6CF2 - chains A and B of the 4 polymer chains in the assembly; structure by X-ray diffraction, 3.00 A resolution.

== Chain A ==
Molecule: Anti-Rev Antibody, heavy chain
Source organism: Oryctolagus cuniculus
Notes: fragment: Fab single-chain variable fragment; antibody fragment or engineered binder
Amino-acid sequence (123 residues; each row starts with the number of its first residue):
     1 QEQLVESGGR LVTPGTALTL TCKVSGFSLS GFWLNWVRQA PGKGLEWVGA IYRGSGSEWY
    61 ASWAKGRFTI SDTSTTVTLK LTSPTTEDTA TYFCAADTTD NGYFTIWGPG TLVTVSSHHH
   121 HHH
Unresolved in the structure: 117-123
Disulfide bonds: Cys22-Cys94

== Chain B ==
Molecule: Anti-Rev Antibody, light chain
Source organism: Oryctolagus cuniculus
Notes: fragment: Fab single-chain variable fragment; antibody fragment or engineered binder
Amino-acid sequence (110 residues; each row starts with the number of its first residue):
     1 ELVMTQTPSS VSEPVGGTVT IKCQASQSIS SWLSWYQQKP GQPPKLLIYD ASNLASGVPS
    61 RFMGSGSGTE YTLTISGVQR EDAATYYCLG GYPAASYRTA FGGGTELEII
Disulfide bonds: Cys23-Cys88

== How chain A and chain B interact ==
Residue-residue contacts - 35 pairs, chain A then chain B:
  Trp33(A) with Tyr92(B), hydrogen bond; Pro93(B), hydrophobic
  Val37(A) with Phe101(B), hydrophobic
  Gln39(A) with Gln38(B), hydrogen bond; Tyr87(B), hydrogen bond
  Gly44(A) with Tyr87(B)
  Leu45(A) with Gln38(B); Tyr87(B); Phe101(B)
  Trp47(A) with Arg98(B); Thr99(B); Phe101(B)
  Ala50(A) with Pro93(B), hydrophobic
  Trp59(A) with Pro93(B); Ala94(B); Arg98(B)
  Tyr60(A) with Arg98(B), hydrogen bond (backbone-side chain)
  Phe93(A) with Gln38(B)
  Asp100(A) with Tyr92(B), hydrogen bond (backbone-side chain)
  Asn101(A) with Trp32(B), hydrogen bond (backbone-side chain); Tyr92(B)
  Gly102(A) with Leu89(B); Tyr92(B)
  Tyr103(A) with Ser34(B); Tyr36(B); Leu46(B), hydrophobic; Tyr49(B), hydrophobic
  Phe104(A) with Tyr36(B), hydrogen bond (backbone-side chain); Leu46(B); Leu89(B), hydrophobic
  Thr105(A) with Leu46(B)
  Trp107(A) with Tyr36(B), hydrophobic; Pro44(B)
  Gly108(A) with Pro43(B)
  Pro109(A) with Pro43(B)
Also at the interface, not in a pair above, chain A (23 interface residues in all): Asn35, Lys43, Glu46, Ser62
Also at the interface, not in a pair above, chain B (20 interface residues in all): Glu1, Lys45, Asp50, Gly103

== In short ==
Chain A and chain B form an interface of 23 and 20 residues respectively, with 7 hydrogen bonds. Polar
contacts include Trp33(A)-Tyr92(B), Gln39(A)-Gln38(B) and Gln39(A)-Tyr87(B).
Chain A is Anti-Rev Antibody, heavy chain and chain B is Anti-Rev Antibody, light chain, both from Oryctolagus
cuniculus; the structure, Crystal structure of HIV-1 Rev (residues 1-93)-RNA aptamer complex, was determined
by X-ray diffraction.
